8W5F - chains c and C of the 4 polymer chains in the assembly; structure by electron microscopy, 3.30 A resolution.

# Chain c (and C)
Protein: Minor capsid protein A1
From: Escherichia phage Qbeta
Notes: chain C of this document is another copy of the same molecule, construct and numbering; everything in this record applies to it too
UniProtKB: Q8LTE1 (A1_BPQBE); residues 0-132 here correspond to UniProt positions 1-133 (UniProt number = residue number + 1)
Amino-acid sequence (133 residues; each row starts with the number of its first residue; numbering starts at 0):
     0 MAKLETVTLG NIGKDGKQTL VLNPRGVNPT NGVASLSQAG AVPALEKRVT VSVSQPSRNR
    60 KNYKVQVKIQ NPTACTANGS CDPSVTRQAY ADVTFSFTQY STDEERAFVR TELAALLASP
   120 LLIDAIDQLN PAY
Not modelled in the structure: 0, 132

# Interface between chain c and chain C
Residue-residue contacts (111):
  Ala1(c) - Asp123(C)  hydrogen bond (backbone-side chain)
  Ala1(c) - Pro130(C)
  Ala1(c) - Ala131(C)
  Leu3(c) - Ala131(C)
  Val6(c) - Ser118(C)
  Leu8(c) - Ala114(C)
  Ile11(c) - Phe107(C)  hydrophobic
  Ile11(c) - Thr110(C)
  Gly12(c) - Thr110(C)
  Lys13(c) - Asp102(C)  salt bridge
  Lys13(c) - Glu103(C)
  Lys13(c) - Ala106(C)
  Gln17(c) - Phe107(C)
  Leu19(c) - Phe107(C)  hydrophobic
  Leu19(c) - Glu111(C)
  Lys46(c) - Phe107(C)
  Val48(c) - Glu111(C)
  Val48(c) - Leu115(C)  hydrophobic
  Val52(c) - Ala124(C)
  Val52(c) - Leu128(C)
  Gln54(c) - Pro130(C)
  Tyr62(c) - Leu128(C)  hydrophobic
  Val64(c) - Ala124(C)
  Val66(c) - Leu121(C)  hydrophobic
  Ile68(c) - Val108(C)  hydrophobic
  Asn70(c) - Phe107(C)
  Asn70(c) - Val108(C)
  Asn70(c) - Glu111(C)
  Thr72(c) - Glu104(C)
  Arg86(c) - Tyr99(C)
  Arg86(c) - Ser100(C)
  Arg86(c) - Glu104(C)  salt bridge
  Gln87(c) - Thr97(C)
  Ala88(c) - Ser95(C)
  Ala88(c) - Phe96(C)  hydrophobic
  Tyr89(c) - Phe94(C)
  Tyr89(c) - Ser95(C)  hydrogen bond (backbone-backbone)
  Ala90(c) - Thr93(C)
  Ala90(c) - Phe94(C)  hydrophobic
  Ala90(c) - Val108(C)  hydrophobic
  Asp91(c) - Asp91(C)
  Asp91(c) - Val92(C)
  Asp91(c) - Thr93(C)  hydrogen bond (backbone-backbone)
  Val92(c) - Asp91(C)
  Thr93(c) - Ala90(C)
  Thr93(c) - Asp91(C)  hydrogen bond (backbone-backbone)
  Phe94(c) - Tyr89(C)
  Phe94(c) - Ala90(C)  hydrophobic
  Phe94(c) - Ile125(C)  hydrophobic
  Ser95(c) - Tyr89(C)  hydrogen bond (backbone-backbone)
  Phe96(c) - Ile125(C)  hydrophobic
  Thr97(c) - Arg86(C)
  Tyr99(c) - Arg86(C)
  Asp102(c) - Lys13(C)  salt bridge
  Asp102(c) - Asp126(C)
  Asp102(c) - Gln127(C)  hydrogen bond
  Glu104(c) - Thr72(C)  hydrogen bond
  Glu104(c) - Arg86(C)  salt bridge
  Arg105(c) - Ile125(C)
  Arg105(c) - Asp126(C)  hydrogen bond (side chain-backbone)
  Arg105(c) - Leu128(C)
  Ala106(c) - Lys13(C)
  Ala106(c) - Asp126(C)
  Phe107(c) - Gly12(C)
  Phe107(c) - Gln17(C)
  Phe107(c) - Leu19(C)  hydrophobic
  Phe107(c) - Lys46(C)
  Val108(c) - Asn70(C)
  Val108(c) - Ala88(C)  hydrophobic
  Val108(c) - Ala90(C)  hydrophobic
  Arg109(c) - Leu116(C)  hydrogen bond (side chain-backbone)
  Arg109(c) - Ile122(C)
  Arg109(c) - Ile125(C)
  Arg109(c) - Asp126(C)  salt bridge
  Thr110(c) - Ile11(C)
  Thr110(c) - Gly12(C)
  Glu111(c) - Ile68(C)
  Glu111(c) - Asn70(C)
  Leu112(c) - Ile68(C)  hydrophobic
  Leu112(c) - Leu116(C)  hydrophobic
  Ala113(c) - Leu116(C)
  Ala114(c) - Leu8(C)
  Ala114(c) - Ile11(C)  hydrophobic
  Leu115(c) - Leu8(C)  hydrophobic
  Leu115(c) - Val48(C)  hydrophobic
  Leu116(c) - Arg109(C)  hydrogen bond (backbone-side chain)
  Leu116(c) - Leu112(C)  hydrophobic
  Leu120(c) - Leu35(C)  hydrophobic
  Leu121(c) - Val50(C)  hydrophobic
  Leu121(c) - Val66(C)  hydrophobic
  Ile122(c) - Arg109(C)
  Ala124(c) - Val52(C)  hydrophobic
  Ala124(c) - Val64(C)
  Ile125(c) - Phe94(C)  hydrophobic
  Ile125(c) - Phe96(C)  hydrophobic
  Ile125(c) - Arg105(C)  hydrogen bond (backbone-side chain)
  Asp126(c) - Asp102(C)
  Asp126(c) - Arg105(C)  hydrogen bond (backbone-side chain)
  Asp126(c) - Ala106(C)
  Asp126(c) - Arg109(C)  salt bridge
  Gln127(c) - Arg105(C)
  Leu128(c) - Tyr62(C)  hydrophobic
  Leu128(c) - Val64(C)  hydrophobic
  Leu128(c) - Arg105(C)
  Asn129(c) - Ala1(C)
  Pro130(c) - Ala1(C)
  Pro130(c) - Val52(C)  hydrophobic
  Pro130(c) - Gln54(C)
  Ala131(c) - Ala1(C)
  Ala131(c) - Lys2(C)
  Ala131(c) - Ala33(C)  hydrophobic
Also at the interface, not in a pair above, chain c (67 interface residues in all): Lys2, Val26, Ala33, Val50, Pro55, Ser100, Glu103, Ala117, Ser118, Asp123
Also at the interface, not in a pair above, chain C (68 interface residues in all): Leu3, Val6, Leu21, Val26, Ser53, Ala113, Ala117, Leu120, Asn129

# Summary
67 residues of chain c face 68 of chain C across their interface, with 12 hydrogen bonds and 6 salt bridges.
Polar pairs include Lys13(c)-Asp102(C), Arg86(c)-Glu104(C) and Arg109(c)-Asp126(C).
Chain c and chain C are both Minor capsid protein A1 (Escherichia phage Qbeta); the structure, Cryo-EM
structure of Qb-Ab6, was determined by electron microscopy (same publication as 8W5D, 8W5E, 8W5G, 8W5L, 8W5M,
8W5N and 8 further entries).
